Entry 1IAO (X-ray diffraction, 2.60 A resolution); this record covers chains A and B.

== Chain A ==
Name: MHC class II I-ad
Organism: Mus musculus
UniProtKB: P04228 (HA2D_MOUSE); residues -3 to 182 here correspond to UniProt positions 24-209 (UniProt number = residue number + 27)
Amino-acid sequence (194 residues; each row starts with the number of its first residue; numbers below 1 keep their minus sign (Glu-3 is residue -3)):
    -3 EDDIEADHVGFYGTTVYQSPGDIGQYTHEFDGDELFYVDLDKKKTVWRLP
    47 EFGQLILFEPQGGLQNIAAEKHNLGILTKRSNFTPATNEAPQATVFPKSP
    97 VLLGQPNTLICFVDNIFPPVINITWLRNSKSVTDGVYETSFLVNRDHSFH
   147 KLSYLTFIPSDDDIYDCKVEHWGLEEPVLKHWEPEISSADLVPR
Not modelled in the structure: -3 to 0, 179-190
Curated features (UniProtKB/Swiss-Prot):
  - region: Glu179 to Ile182 (Connecting peptide)
  - glycosylation: Asn118 (N-linked (GlcNAc...) asparagine)
Disulfide bonds: Cys107-Cys163

== Chain B ==
Name: MHC class II I-ad
Organism: Mus musculus
UniProtKB: P04228 (HA2D_MOUSE); the construct lacks a stretch of the UniProt sequence, so the offset changes along the chain: 1-94 = UniProt 28-121; 95-188 = UniProt 123-216
Amino-acid sequence (222 residues; numbered -10 to 188 plus 23 insertion-coded residues; the number before each row is that of its first residue; numbers below 1 keep their minus sign (Asn-10 is residue -10)):
    1S R
    2S G
  323P I
  324P S
  325P Q
  326P A
  327P V
  328P H
  329P A
  330P A
  331P H
  332P A
  333P E
  334P I
   -10 NEAGRGSGSGSGNSERHFVVQFKGECYYTNGTQRIRLVTRYIYNREEYVR
    40 YDSDVGEYRAVTELGRPDAEYWNSQPEILDRTRAEVDTACRHNYEGPETS
    90 TSLRR
   94A L
    95 EQPNVAISLSRTEALNHHNTLVCSVTDFYPAKIKVRWFRNGQEETVGVSS
   145 TQLIRNGDWTFQVLVMLEMTPHQGEVYTCHVEHPSLKSPITVEW
    1T S
    2T S
    3T A
    4T D
    5T L
    6T V
    7T P
    8T R
Not modelled in the structure: -10 to 5, 3T, 4T, 5T, 6T, 7T, 8T
Differences from the reference sequence: conflict Asp69 (Glu96 in P04228)
Disulfide bonds: Cys15-Cys79, Cys117-Cys173
Glycans and other covalent adducts: N-acetylglucosamine (NAG) linked to Asn19

== How chain A and chain B interact ==
Contacting residue pairs (129; chain A residue first):
  Glu1(A) with Asn19(B), hydrogen bond (backbone-side chain); Gly20(B); Leu92(B)
  Ala2(A) with Tyr17(B)
  Asp3(A) with Tyr17(B)
  His4(A) with Cys15(B); Tyr16(B); Tyr17(B), hydrogen bond (backbone-backbone); Tyr83(B); Leu92(B)
  Val5(A) with Cys15(B)
  Gly6(A) with Gly13(B); Glu14(B); Cys15(B), hydrogen bond (backbone-backbone); Tyr17(B)
  Phe7(A) with Gly13(B); Glu14(B)
  Tyr8(A) with Gly13(B), hydrogen bond (backbone-backbone); Tyr17(B); Asn82(B); Glu87(B), hydrogen bond; Gln325P(B); Val327P(B), hydrogen bond (backbone-backbone)
  Gly9(A) with Phe11(B); Val327P(B)
  Thr10(A) with Phe11(B)
  Thr11(A) with Val9(B); Gln10(B); Phe11(B), hydrogen bond (backbone-backbone)
  Val12(A) with Val9(B)
  Tyr13(A) with Phe7(B); Val8(B); Val9(B), hydrogen bond (backbone-backbone)
  Gln14(A) with Phe7(B); Val8(B)
  Ser15(A) with Phe7(B), hydrogen bond (backbone-backbone)
  Pro16(A) with His6(B); Phe7(B)
  Tyr22(A) with Ala326P(B)
  His24(A) with Ser324P(B); Gln325P(B); Ala326P(B)
  Phe26(A) with Glu87(B); Ser91(B); Leu92(B), hydrophobic; Trp153(B)
  Asp27(A) with Arg149(B), hydrogen bond (backbone-side chain)
  Asp29(A) with Arg149(B), salt bridge; Trp153(B)
  Glu30(A) with Trp153(B), hydrogen bond (backbone-side chain)
  Leu31(A) with Glu87(B); Ser91(B); Trp153(B), hydrophobic
  Arg44(A) with Gly151(B); Asp152(B)
  Leu45(A) with Trp153(B)
  Phe48(A) with Thr90(B); Ser91(B)
  Leu51(A) with Ser89(B)
  Ile52(A) with Gly2S(B)
  Leu53(A) with Gly2S(B), hydrogen bond (backbone-backbone); Ile323P(B); Ser324P(B), hydrogen bond (backbone-backbone)
  Phe54(A) with Ser324P(B); Ala326P(B), hydrophobic
  Gln61(A) with His328P(B), hydrogen bond
  Asn62(A) with Phe11(B); Val327P(B), hydrogen bond (side chain-backbone); His328P(B); Ala329P(B), hydrogen bond (side chain-backbone)
  Ala65(A) with Ala329P(B); Ala330P(B); His331P(B)
  Glu66(A) with Val9(B); Gln10(B), hydrogen bond (side chain-backbone); Phe11(B), hydrogen bond (side chain-backbone)
  His68(A) with His331P(B); Ala332P(B), hydrogen bond (side chain-backbone); Ile334P(B)
  Asn69(A) with Ala330P(B), hydrogen bond (side chain-backbone); His331P(B); Ala332P(B), hydrogen bond (side chain-backbone)
  Leu70(A) with Val9(B), hydrophobic; Tyr32(B), hydrophobic
  Ile72(A) with Glu333P(B); Ile334P(B), hydrophobic
  Leu73(A) with Tyr37(B), hydrophobic; Leu53(B), hydrophobic
  Thr74(A) with Phe7(B); Tyr32(B)
  Arg76(A) with Leu53(B), hydrogen bond (side chain-backbone); Pro56(B); Asp57(B), salt bridge
  Ser77(A) with Tyr32(B), hydrogen bond; Leu53(B)
  Phe79(A) with Phe7(B)
  Thr80(A) with Phe7(B); Tyr32(B), hydrogen bond (backbone-side chain); Asn33(B)
  Pro81(A) with His6(B); Phe7(B), hydrophobic; Asn33(B)
  Ala82(A) with His6(B), hydrogen bond (backbone-backbone); Asn33(B)
  Glu85(A) with Arg34(B), salt bridge
  Phe92(A) with Ile148(B), hydrophobic; Asn150(B); Gln156(B)
  Pro93(A) with Gln156(B), hydrogen bond (backbone-side chain)
  Lys94(A) with Asp121(B), salt bridge; Asp152(B), salt bridge; Thr154(B), hydrogen bond
  Phe113(A) with Val8(B), hydrophobic; Gln10(B); Asn33(B); Arg34(B)
  Val139(A) with Lys12(B)
  Asn140(A) with Lys12(B), hydrogen bond (backbone-side chain)
  Asp142(A) with Arg34(B), salt bridge
  His143(A) with Gln10(B), hydrogen bond (backbone-side chain); Lys12(B), hydrogen bond; Ile31(B); Arg34(B)
  Ser144(A) with Arg34(B)
  Phe145(A) with Gln10(B)
  Leu148(A) with Asn150(B)
  Tyr150(A) with Asn150(B), hydrogen bond (side chain-backbone); Gly151(B); Asp152(B)
Other interface residues (no listed pair), chain A (68 interface residues in all): Gly28, Phe32, Glu55, Ala64, Ser95, Pro96, Ile106, Pro114, Pro115
Other interface residues (no listed pair), chain B (57 interface residues in all): Arg29, Tyr30, Glu36, Arg94, Thr120, Tyr123

== In short ==
Chain A and chain B form an interface of 68 and 57 residues respectively; the contacts include 31 hydrogen
bonds and 6 salt bridges. Polar pairs include Asp29(A)-Arg149(B), Arg76(A)-Asp57(B) and Glu85(A)-Arg34(B).
Covalently linked N-acetylglucosamine: at Asn19(B).
Chain A is MHC class II I-ad and chain B is MHC class II I-ad, both from Mus musculus; the structure, Class II
MHC I-ad in complex with ovalbumin peptide 323-339, was determined by X-ray diffraction, deposited together
with 2IAD.
